PDB entry 1A46 | X-ray diffraction, 2.12 A resolution | chains L and H of the 3 polymer chains in the assembly

Chain L:
Protein: Alpha-thrombin (small subunit)
From: Homo sapiens
Notes: EC 3.4.21.5
UniProt: P00734 (THRB_HUMAN); residues 1-14 here correspond to UniProt positions 336-349 (UniProt number = residue number + 335)
Chain sequence (36 residues; row label = number of the first residue in the row; a row labelled like 14A-14N holds insertion residues (14A, then the next letters in order)):
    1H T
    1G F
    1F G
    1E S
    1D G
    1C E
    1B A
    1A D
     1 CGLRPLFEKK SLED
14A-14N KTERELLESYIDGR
Not modelled in the structure: 1H, 1G, 1F, 1E, 1D, 1C, 1B, 14L-14N
Swiss-Prot annotation at these positions:
  - site: Arg-14N (Cleavage)

Chain H:
Protein: Alpha-thrombin (large subunit)
From: Homo sapiens
Notes: EC 3.4.21.5
UniProt: P00734 (THRB_HUMAN); the construct lacks a stretch of the UniProt sequence and is renumbered around it, so the offset changes along the chain: 16-36 = UniProt 364-384; 37-60 = UniProt 386-409; 61-77 = UniProt 419-435; 78-97 = UniProt 437-456; 7 more segments
Chain sequence (259 residues; each row starts with the number of its first residue; note: 4 numbers in that range are skipped by the numbering (no residue carries them; nothing is unmodelled there); a row labelled like 60A-60I holds insertion residues (60A, then the next letters in order)):
    16 IVEGSDAEIG MSPWQVMLFR K
   36A S
    37 PQELLCGASL ISDRWVLTAA HCLL
60A-60I YPPWDKNFT
    61 ENDLLVRIGK HSRTRYE
   77A R
    78 NIEKISMLEK IYIHPRYNWR
   97A E
    98 NLDRDIALMK LKKPVAFSDY IHPVCLPDRE TA
129A-129C ASL
   130 LQAGYKGRVT GWGNLKE
146A-146H TWTANVGK
   150 GQPSVLQVVN LPIVERPVCK DSTRIRITDN MFCAG
  184A Y
   185 KP
186A-186D DEGK
   187 RGDACEGDSG GPFVMKSP
204A-204B FN
   205 NRWYQMGIVS WGE
   219 GCD
  221A R
   222 DGKYGFYTHV FRLKKWIQKV IDQFGE
Not modelled in the structure: 146A-146H, 247
Cystine bridges: Cys-42/Cys-58, Cys-168/Cys-182, Cys-191/Cys-220
Covalently attached groups: mol-106 (00K) linked to Ser-195
Ion coordination: Na+ site 1: Lys-169, Thr-172, Phe-204A; Na+ site 2: Arg-221A, Lys-224
Small-molecule neighbours: mol-106 (00K; (1S,7S)-7-amino-N-[(2R,3S)-7-amino-1-(cyclohexylamino)-2-hydroxy-1-oxoheptan-3-yl]-7-benzyl-8-oxohexahydro-1H-pyrazolo[1,2-a]pyridazine-1-carboxamide): Leu-41, His-57, Tyr-60A, Trp-60D, Glu-97A, Asn-98, Leu-99, Ile-174, Asp-189, Ala-190, Cys-191, Glu-192, Gly-193, Asp-194, Ser-214, Trp-215, Gly-216, Glu-217, Gly-219, Cys-220
Swiss-Prot annotation at these positions:
  - region: Ala-183 to Val-200 (High affinity receptor-binding region which is also known as the TP508 peptide)
  - active site (Charge relay system): His-57, Asp-102, Ser-195
  - glycosylation: Asn-60G (N-linked (GlcNAc...) (complex) asparagine)

Chain L / chain H interface:
Disulfides between the chains: Cys-1(L)/Cys-122(H)
Contacting residue pairs (54):
  Cys-1(L) with Pro-120(H); Val-121(H); Cys-122(H), disulfide; Arg-206(H), hydrogen bond (backbone-side chain)
  Asp-1A(L) with His-119(H), hydrogen bond (backbone-side chain); Arg-206(H)
  Gly-2(L) with Pro-120(H), hydrogen bond (backbone-backbone); Cys-122(H); Arg-206(H); Trp-207(H), hydrogen bond (backbone-backbone)
  Leu-3(L) with His-119(H), hydrogen bond (backbone-side chain); Arg-206(H)
  Arg-4(L) with Gly-25(H); Met-26(H), hydrogen bond (side chain-backbone); Pro-28(H); Trp-29(H); Arg-137(H); Trp-207(H)
  Pro-5(L) with Ser-115(H); Asp-116(H); His-119(H)
  Leu-6(L) with Asp-116(H)
  Phe-7(L) with Glu-23(H); Ile-24(H); Gly-25(H); Met-26(H)
  Glu-8(L) with Lys-202(H), salt bridge; Asn-205(H); Trp-207(H), hydrogen bond
  Lys-9(L) with His-119(H)
  Asp-14(L) with Glu-23(H); Met-26(H); Arg-137(H), salt bridge; Trp-207(H)
  Lys-14A(L) with Glu-23(H), hydrogen bond (backbone-side chain)
  Thr-14B(L) with Arg-137(H), hydrogen bond; Asn-159(H), hydrogen bond
  Glu-14C(L) with Arg-137(H); Lys-202(H), salt bridge
  Glu-14E(L) with Lys-135(H), salt bridge; Asn-159(H), hydrogen bond; Tyr-184A(H), hydrogen bond
  Leu-14F(L) with Lys-135(H); Asn-159(H); Trp-207(H), hydrophobic
  Leu-14G(L) with Lys-202(H)
  Ser-14I(L) with Tyr-134(H); Lys-135(H), hydrogen bond (side chain-backbone)
  Tyr-14J(L) with Tyr-134(H), hydrophobic; Lys-135(H), hydrogen bond (side chain-backbone); Met-201(H); Lys-202(H), hydrogen bond (side chain-backbone); Pro-204(H), hydrophobic
  Ile-14K(L) with Tyr-134(H)
Other interface residues (no listed pair), chain H (26 interface residues in all): Tyr-117, Gly-133, Gly-136

Summary:
Chain L and chain H form an interface of 20 and 26 residues respectively, with 1 disulfide bond, 15 hydrogen
bonds and 4 salt bridges. Among the polar pairs are Glu-8(L)/Lys-202(H), Glu-14E(L)/Lys-135(H) and
Asp-14(L)/Arg-137(H). Mol-106 is covalently linked to Ser-195(H).
Here chain L is Alpha-thrombin (small subunit) and chain H is Alpha-thrombin (large subunit), both from Homo
sapiens. Entry 1A46 (Thrombin complexed with hirugen and a beta-strand mimetic inhibitor) was determined by
X-ray diffraction (same publication as 1A61, 1A5G and 1B5G).
